Entry 8GSG (X-ray diffraction, 2.05 A resolution); this record covers chains B and D of the 4 polymer chains in the assembly.

== Chain B (and D) ==
Name: Insulin B chain
Source organism: Homo sapiens
Notes: chain D of this document is another copy of the same molecule, construct and numbering; everything in this record applies to it too
UniProt: P01308 (INS_HUMAN); residues 1-30 here correspond to UniProt positions 25-54 (UniProt number = residue number + 24)
Chain sequence (30 residues; row label = number of the first residue in the row):
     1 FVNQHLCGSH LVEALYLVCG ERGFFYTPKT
Bound ions: Na+: Thr30 (shared with 1 residue of chain C)
Ligand contacts: m-cresol (CRS): Val2, Asn3, Gln4, Leu6, Val18

== Interface between chain B and chain D ==
Pairs across the interface (28):
  Gly8(B) with Tyr16(D)
  Ser9(B) with Glu13(D), hydrogen bond; Tyr16(D)
  Val12(B) with Val12(D); Tyr16(D), hydrophobic
  Tyr16(B) with His5(D), hydrogen bond (side chain-backbone); Gly8(D); Ser9(D); Val12(D), hydrophobic; Tyr26(D), hydrophobic
  Gly20(B) with Pro28(D)
  Glu21(B) with Pro28(D); Lys29(D)
  Gly23(B) with Tyr26(D); Pro28(D)
  Phe24(B) with Val12(D), hydrophobic; Phe24(D), hydrophobic; Phe25(D); Tyr26(D), hydrogen bond (backbone-backbone)
  Phe25(B) with Phe24(D); Phe25(D), hydrophobic
  Tyr26(B) with Tyr16(D); Gly23(D); Phe24(D), hydrogen bond (backbone-backbone)
  Pro28(B) with Gly20(D); Glu21(D); Gly23(D)
  Lys29(B) with Glu21(D)
Interface residues without a listed pair, chain B (13 interface residues in all): Arg22
Interface residues without a listed pair, chain D (15 interface residues in all): Gln4

== Overview ==
13 residues of chain B face 15 of chain D across their interface, with 4 hydrogen bonds. Among the polar pairs
are Ser9(B)-Glu13(D), Tyr16(B)-His5(D) and Phe24(B)-Tyr26(D). Chain B binds m-cresol.
Chain B and chain D are both Insulin B chain (Homo sapiens); the structure, T3R3 form of Human insulin with
single Zn, was determined by X-ray diffraction.
